3PC8 - chains A and B of the 4 polymer chains in the assembly; structure by X-ray diffraction, 2.31 A resolution.

Chain A (and B):
Protein: DNA repair protein XRCC1
From: Mus musculus
Notes: chain B of this document is another copy of the same molecule, construct and numbering; everything in this record applies to it too
Reference sequence: Q60596 (XRCC1_MOUSE); numbering as in UniProt (aligned over 534-631)
Amino-acid sequence (98 residues; each row starts with the number of its first residue):
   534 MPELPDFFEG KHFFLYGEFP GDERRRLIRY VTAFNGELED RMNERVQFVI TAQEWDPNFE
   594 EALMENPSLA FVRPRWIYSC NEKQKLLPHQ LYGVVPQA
Disordered / not traced: 631 (chain B: 534, 631)
Construct notes: engineered mutation Met534 (Ile in Q60596), Arg574 (Tyr in Q60596)
What the authors report for this chain:
  - self-association interface (contacts with another copy of this molecule): Trp588, Leu596, Leu602, Phe604, Pro621, Leu624

How chain A and chain B interact:
Contacting residue pairs - 19 pairs, chain A then chain B:
  Trp588(A) - Leu624(B)  hydrophobic
  Glu593(A) - Leu624(B)
  Leu596(A) - Gln623(B)
  Pro600(A) - Gln623(B)  hydrogen bond (backbone-side chain)
  Ser601(A) - Gln623(B)
  Leu602(A) - Gln623(B)  hydrogen bond (backbone-side chain)
  Pro621(A) - Leu596(B)  hydrophobic
  Gln623(A) - Leu596(B)
  Gln623(A) - Pro600(B)  hydrogen bond (side chain-backbone)
  Gln623(A) - Ser601(B)
  Gln623(A) - Leu602(B)  hydrogen bond (side chain-backbone)
  Gln623(A) - Pro629(B)
  Leu624(A) - Trp588(B)  hydrophobic
  Leu624(A) - Glu593(B)
  Leu624(A) - Pro629(B)
  Gly626(A) - Val628(B)
  Val628(A) - Gly626(B)
  Pro629(A) - Gln623(B)
  Pro629(A) - Leu624(B)
Other interface residues (no listed pair), chain B (13 interface residues in all): Phe604, Pro621
From the paper, about this interface:
  - hot spots on chain A (mutagenesis) - L596R (26.2 kDa): abolished binding to another copy of this molecule

Overview:
12 residues of chain A face 13 of chain B across their interface, with 4 hydrogen bonds. Polar pairs include
Pro600(A)-Gln623(B) and Leu602(A)-Gln623(B). The paper reports that L596R of chain A abolishes binding to
another copy of this molecule; a self-association interface involving Trp588(A), Leu596(A) and Leu602(A) among
others.
Chain A and chain B are both DNA repair protein XRCC1 (Mus musculus); the structure, X-ray crystal structure
of the heterodimeric complex of XRCC1 and DNA ligase III-alpha BRCT domains, was determined by X-ray
diffraction, deposited together with 3PC6, 3PC7 and 3QVG.
